Entry 4P74 (X-ray diffraction, 2.70 A resolution); this record covers chains A and B of the 4 polymer chains in the assembly.

== Chain A (and B) ==
Molecule: Phenylalanine--tRNA ligase beta subunit
Organism: Pseudomonas aeruginosa
Notes: EC 6.1.1.20; chain B of this document is another copy of the same molecule, construct and numbering; everything in this record applies to it too
UniProt: Q9I0A4 (SYFB_PSEAE); residues 1-792 here = UniProt positions 1-792
Amino-acid sequence (792 residues; row label = number of the first residue in the row):
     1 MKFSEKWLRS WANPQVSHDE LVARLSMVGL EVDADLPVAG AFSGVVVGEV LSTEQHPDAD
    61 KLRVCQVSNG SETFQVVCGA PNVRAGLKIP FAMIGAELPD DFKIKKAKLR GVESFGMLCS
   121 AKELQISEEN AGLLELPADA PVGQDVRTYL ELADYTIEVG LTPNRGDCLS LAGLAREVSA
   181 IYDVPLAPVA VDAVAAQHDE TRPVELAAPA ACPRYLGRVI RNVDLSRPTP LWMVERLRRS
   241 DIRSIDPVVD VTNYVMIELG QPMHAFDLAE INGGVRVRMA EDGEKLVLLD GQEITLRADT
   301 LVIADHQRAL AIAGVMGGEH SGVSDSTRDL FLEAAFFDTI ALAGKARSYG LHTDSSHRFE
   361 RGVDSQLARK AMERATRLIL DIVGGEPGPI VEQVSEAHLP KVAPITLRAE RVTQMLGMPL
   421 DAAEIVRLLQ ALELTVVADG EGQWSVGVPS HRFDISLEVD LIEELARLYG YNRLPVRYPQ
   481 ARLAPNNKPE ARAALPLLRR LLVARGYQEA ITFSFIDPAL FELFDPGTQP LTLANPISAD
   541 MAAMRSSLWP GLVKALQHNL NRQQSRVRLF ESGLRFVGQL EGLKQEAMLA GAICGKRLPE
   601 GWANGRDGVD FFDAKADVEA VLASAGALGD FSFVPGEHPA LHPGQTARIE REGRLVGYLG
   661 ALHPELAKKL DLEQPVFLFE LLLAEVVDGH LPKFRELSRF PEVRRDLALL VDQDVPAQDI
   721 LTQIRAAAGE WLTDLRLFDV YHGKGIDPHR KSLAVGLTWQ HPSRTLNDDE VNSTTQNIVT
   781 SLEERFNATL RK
Not modelled in the structure: 792
UniProt features mapped onto this chain:
  - binding site (Mg(2+)): Asp-454, Asp-460, Glu-463, Glu-464

== Chain A / chain B interface ==
Residue-residue contacts - 51 pairs, chain A then chain B:
  Arg-477(A) / Arg-482(B)
  Tyr-478(A) / Arg-482(B)  hydrogen bond (backbone-side chain)
  Tyr-478(A) / Leu-483(B)
  Tyr-478(A) / Ala-484(B)  hydrophobic
  Pro-479(A) / Ala-481(B)
  Pro-479(A) / Arg-482(B)
  Pro-479(A) / Leu-483(B)
  Gln-480(A) / Gln-480(B)
  Gln-480(A) / Ala-481(B)
  Gln-480(A) / Arg-482(B)
  Ala-481(A) / Pro-479(B)
  Ala-481(A) / Gln-480(B)
  Ala-481(A) / Ala-481(B)  hydrogen bond (backbone-backbone)
  Arg-482(A) / Arg-477(B)
  Arg-482(A) / Tyr-478(B)  hydrogen bond (side chain-backbone)
  Arg-482(A) / Pro-479(B)
  Arg-482(A) / Gln-480(B)  hydrogen bond
  Leu-483(A) / Tyr-478(B)
  Leu-483(A) / Pro-479(B)
  Leu-483(A) / Leu-483(B)  hydrophobic
  Ala-484(A) / Tyr-478(B)  hydrophobic
  Leu-497(A) / Arg-500(B)
  Leu-501(A) / Ala-504(B)  hydrophobic
  Ala-504(A) / Ala-504(B)  hydrophobic
  Gln-563(A) / Pro-701(B)
  Gln-563(A) / Glu-702(B)  hydrogen bond (side chain-backbone)
  Pro-599(A) / Arg-736(B)
  Glu-600(A) / Arg-704(B)  salt bridge
  Glu-600(A) / Arg-736(B)
  Glu-600(A) / Phe-738(B)
  Gly-601(A) / Leu-737(B)
  Gly-601(A) / Phe-738(B)
  Trp-602(A) / Phe-612(B)  hydrophobic
  Trp-602(A) / Leu-737(B)  hydrogen bond (backbone-backbone)
  Trp-602(A) / Phe-738(B)
  Trp-602(A) / Asp-739(B)
  Trp-602(A) / Val-740(B)  hydrophobic
  Arg-606(A) / Asp-739(B)  salt bridge
  Phe-612(A) / Trp-602(B)  hydrophobic
  Pro-701(A) / Gln-563(B)
  Glu-702(A) / Gln-563(B)
  Arg-704(A) / Glu-600(B)  salt bridge
  Arg-736(A) / Glu-600(B)  salt bridge
  Leu-737(A) / Gly-601(B)
  Leu-737(A) / Trp-602(B)  hydrogen bond (backbone-backbone)
  Phe-738(A) / Glu-600(B)
  Phe-738(A) / Gly-601(B)
  Phe-738(A) / Trp-602(B)
  Asp-739(A) / Trp-602(B)
  Asp-739(A) / Arg-606(B)  salt bridge
  Val-740(A) / Trp-602(B)  hydrophobic
Other interface residues (no listed pair), chain B (27 interface residues in all): Leu-501, Arg-505, Pro-599

== Overview ==
26 residues of chain A face 27 of chain B across their interface; the contacts include 7 hydrogen bonds and 5
salt bridges. Polar pairs include Glu-600(A)/Arg-704(B), Arg-606(A)/Asp-739(B) and Arg-736(A)/Glu-600(B).
Curated annotation (UniProt) lists 4 Mg2+-binding residues on chain A.
Both chains are Phenylalanine--tRNA ligase beta subunit (Pseudomonas aeruginosa). Entry 4P74 (PheRS in complex
with compound 3a) was determined by X-ray diffraction, deposited together with 4P71, 4P72 and 4P75.
